1AGR - chains A and E; structure by X-ray diffraction, 2.80 A resolution.

== Chain A ==
Name: Guanine nucleotide-binding protein g(i)
Organism: Rattus norvegicus
Notes: fragment: alpha-1
UniProtKB: P10824 (GBI1_RAT); residues 2-354 here correspond to UniProt positions 1-353 (UniProt number = residue number - 1)
Amino-acid sequence (353 residues; each row starts with the number of its first residue):
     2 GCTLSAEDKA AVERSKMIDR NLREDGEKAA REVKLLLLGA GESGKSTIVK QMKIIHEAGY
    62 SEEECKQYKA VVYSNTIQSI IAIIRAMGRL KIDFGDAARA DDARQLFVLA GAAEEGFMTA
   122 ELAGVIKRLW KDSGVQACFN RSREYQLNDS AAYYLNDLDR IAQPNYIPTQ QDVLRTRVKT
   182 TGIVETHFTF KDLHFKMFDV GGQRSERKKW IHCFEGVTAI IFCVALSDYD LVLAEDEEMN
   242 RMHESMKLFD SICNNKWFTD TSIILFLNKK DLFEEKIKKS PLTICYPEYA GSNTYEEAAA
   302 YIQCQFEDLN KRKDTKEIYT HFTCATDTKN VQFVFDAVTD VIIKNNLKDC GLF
Disordered / not traced: 2-4
Bound ions: Mg2+: Ser-47, Thr-181 (together with GDP, tetrafluoroaluminate); tetrafluoroaluminate ion: Arg-178 (together with GDP)
Ligand contacts: tetrafluoroaluminate / GDP: Ala-41, Gly-42, Glu-43, Ser-44, Gly-45, Lys-46, Ser-47, Thr-48, Asp-150, Ser-151, Leu-175, Arg-176, Thr-177, Arg-178, Val-179, Lys-180, Thr-181, Val-201, Gly-202, Gly-203, Gln-204, Asn-269, Lys-270, Lys-271, Asp-272, Leu-273, Thr-324, Cys-325, Ala-326, Thr-327
Curated features (UniProtKB/Swiss-Prot):
  - binding site (Mg(2+)): Thr-182

== Chain E ==
Name: RGS4
Organism: Rattus norvegicus
UniProtKB: P49799 (RGS4_RAT); residue numbers follow UniProt; this construct covers 1-205
Amino-acid sequence (205 residues; each row starts with the number of its first residue):
     1 MCKGLAGLPA SCLRSAKDMK HRLGFLLQKS DSCEHSSSHS KKDKVVTCQR VSQEEVKKWA
    61 ESLENLINHE CGLAAFKAFL KSEYSEENID FWISCEEYKK IKSPSKLSPK AKKIYNEFIS
   121 VQATKEVNLD SCTREETSRN MLEPTITCFD EAQKKIFNLM EKDSYRRFLK SRFYLDLTNP
   181 SSCGAEKQKG AKSSADCTSL VPQCA
Disordered / not traced: 1-50, 179-205
Curated features (UniProtKB/Swiss-Prot):
  - lipidation (S-palmitoyl cysteine): Cys-2, Cys-12, Cys-95

== Interface between chain A and chain E ==
Residue-residue contacts (36):
  Ser-75(A) / Lys-162(E)
  Glu-116(A) / Glu-161(E)
  Glu-116(A) / Arg-166(E)  salt bridge
  Val-179(A) / Asp-163(E)
  Lys-180(A) / Asn-128(E)  hydrogen bond
  Lys-180(A) / Leu-159(E)
  Lys-180(A) / Asp-163(E)
  Thr-181(A) / Asp-163(E)
  Thr-182(A) / Ser-85(E)
  Thr-182(A) / Glu-87(E)
  Thr-182(A) / Asn-88(E)  hydrogen bond
  Thr-182(A) / Leu-159(E)
  Thr-182(A) / Asp-163(E)  hydrogen bond (backbone-side chain)
  Thr-182(A) / Ser-164(E)
  Thr-182(A) / Arg-167(E)
  Gly-183(A) / Glu-83(E)
  Gly-183(A) / Tyr-84(E)
  Gly-183(A) / Ser-85(E)
  Ile-184(A) / Glu-83(E)  hydrogen bond (backbone-backbone)
  Val-185(A) / Arg-167(E)
  Gln-204(A) / Asn-128(E)  hydrogen bond
  Ser-206(A) / Glu-126(E)
  Ser-206(A) / Val-127(E)
  Ser-206(A) / Asn-128(E)
  Glu-207(A) / Asn-128(E)  hydrogen bond
  Lys-209(A) / Thr-124(E)
  Lys-209(A) / Glu-126(E)
  Lys-210(A) / Tyr-84(E)  hydrogen bond (side chain-backbone)
  Lys-210(A) / Ser-85(E)
  Lys-210(A) / Glu-87(E)  salt bridge
  His-213(A) / Tyr-84(E)
  Ala-235(A) / Asp-130(E)
  Ala-235(A) / Ser-131(E)  hydrogen bond (backbone-backbone)
  Glu-236(A) / Ser-131(E)
  Glu-236(A) / Arg-134(E)  hydrogen bond (backbone-side chain)
  Asp-237(A) / Ser-131(E)
Interface residues without a listed pair, chain A (19 interface residues in all): Glu-238
Interface residues without a listed pair, chain E (22 interface residues in all): Ala-123, Lys-125, Leu-129

== Summary ==
19 residues of chain A and 22 residues of chain E are in contact; the contacts include 9 hydrogen bonds and 2
salt bridges. Polar contacts include Glu-116(A)/Arg-166(E), Lys-210(A)/Glu-87(E) and Lys-180(A)/Asn-128(E).
Bound to chain A: tetrafluoroaluminate / GDP.
Chain A is Guanine nucleotide-binding protein g(i) and chain E is RGS4, both from Rattus norvegicus; the
structure, Complex of ALF4-activated gi-alpha-1 with RGS4, was determined by X-ray diffraction.
